8DOV - chains D and K of the 6 polymer chains in the assembly; structure by X-ray diffraction, 2.10 A resolution.

Chain D:
Protein: Hemoglobin subunit beta
Source organism: Homo sapiens
Notes: fragment: Hb_alpha
UniProtKB: P68871 (HBB_HUMAN); residues 1-146 here correspond to UniProt positions 2-147 (UniProt number = residue number + 1)
Sequence (146 residues; numbered 1 to 146; the number before each row is that of its first residue):
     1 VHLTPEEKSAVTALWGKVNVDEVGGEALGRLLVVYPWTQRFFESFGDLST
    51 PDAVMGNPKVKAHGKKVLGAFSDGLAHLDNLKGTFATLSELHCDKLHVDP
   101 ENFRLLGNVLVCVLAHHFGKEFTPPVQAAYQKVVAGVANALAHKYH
Disordered / not traced: 1
Ion coordination: heme Fe near H92 (its only coordinating residue here)
Ligand contacts: heme (HEM): L31, T38, F41, F42, F45, H63, K66, V67, A70, F71, F85, L88, L91, H92, L96, V98, N102, F103, L106, V137, L141
Swiss-Prot annotation at these positions:
  - binding site ((2R)-2,3-bisphosphoglycerate): V1, H2, K82, H143
  - binding site (heme b): H63, H92
  - site: E7, K8 (Microbial infection: Cleavage), G25, E26 (Microbial infection: Cleavage), G29, R30 (Microbial infection: Cleavage), Y35, P36 (Microbial infection: Cleavage), W37, T38 (Microbial infection: Cleavage), F45, G46 (Microbial infection: Cleavage), D52, A53 (Microbial infection: Cleavage), G56, N57 (Microbial infection: Cleavage), K59 (Not glycated), F71, S72 (Microbial infection: Cleavage), G74, L75 (Microbial infection: Cleavage), K82 (Not glycated), T84, F85 (Microbial infection: Cleavage), H92, C93 (Microbial infection: Cleavage), K95 (Not glycated), R104, L105 (Microbial infection: Cleavage), L110, V111 (Microbial infection: Cleavage), G119, K120 (Microbial infection: Cleavage), F122, T123 (Microbial infection: Cleavage), A128, A129 (Microbial infection: Cleavage) and 2 more in UniProt
  - modified residue: V1 (N-acetylvaline), S9 (Phosphoserine), T12 (Phosphothreonine), S44 (Phosphoserine), T50 (Phosphothreonine), K59 (N6-acetyllysine), K82 (N6-acetyllysine), T87 (Phosphothreonine), C93 (S-nitrosocysteine), K144 (N6-acetyllysine)
  - glycosylation: V1 (N-linked (Glc) (glycation) valine), K8 (N-linked (Glc) (glycation) lysine), K17 (N-linked (Glc) (glycation) lysine), K66 (N-linked (Glc) (glycation) lysine), K120 (N-linked (Glc) (glycation) lysine), K144 (N-linked (Glc) (glycation) lysine)

Chain K:
Protein: Heme-binding protein Shr
Source organism: Streptococcus pyogenes
UniProtKB: B0LFQ8 (B0LFQ8_STRPY); residue numbers follow UniProt; this construct covers 175-285
Sequence (112 residues; each row starts with the number of its first residue):
   174 SNLSLITKLSQEDGAILFPEIDRYSDNKQIKALTQQITKVTVNGTVYKDL
   224 ISDSVKDTNGWVSNMTGLHLGTKAFKDGENTIVISSKGFEDVTITVTKKD
   274 GQIHFVSAKQKQ
Disordered / not traced: 174-176, 284-285
Sequence notes: expression tag (174)
Ligand contacts: heme (HEM): R196, Y197, Q208, N237, M238
Reported in the primary citation:
  - binding site for heme: R196, Y197
  - mutagenesis - R196A, Y197A, M238A: decreased binding to Hb

How chain D and chain K interact:
Pairs across the interface - 11 pairs, chain D then chain K:
  S44(D) - Q208(K)
  A62(D) - I224(K)
  K66(D) - R196(K)
  K66(D) - I224(K)
  K66(D) - S225(K)
  T87(D) - M238(K)
  L88(D) - M238(K)  hydrophobic
  L91(D) - Y197(K)  hydrophobic
  K95(D) - Y197(K)  hydrogen bond (side chain-backbone)
  K95(D) - D199(K)  salt bridge
  L96(D) - Y197(K)  hydrophobic
Interface residues without a listed pair, chain D (9 interface residues in all): K65
Interface residues without a listed pair, chain K (9 interface residues in all): D195, S236
The authors on this interface:
  - specific contacts: T87(D)-M238(K) (hydrophobic contact), L88(D)-M238(K) (hydrophobic contact)

Summary:
The chain D/chain K interface involves 9 residues from each chain; the contacts include 1 hydrogen bond and 1
salt bridge. Polar contacts include K95(D)-D199(K) and K95(D)-Y197(K). The paper describes hydrophobic
contacts between T87(D) and M238(K) and L88(D) and M238(K). From the paper: a binding site for heme at R196(K)
and Y197(K); R196A, Y197A and M238A of chain K reduce binding to Hb.
Here chain D is Hemoglobin subunit beta (Homo sapiens) and chain K is Heme-binding protein Shr (Streptococcus
pyogenes). Entry 8DOV (Crystal structure of the Shr Hemoglobin Interacting Domain 2 (HID2) in complex with
Hemoglobin) was determined by X-ray diffraction.
